8G75 - chains A and B of the 6 polymer chains in the assembly; structure by electron microscopy, 3.40 A resolution.

== Chain A (and B) ==
Protein: Spike glycoprotein
Organism: Severe acute respiratory syndrome coronavirus 2
Notes: chain B of this document is another copy of the same molecule, construct and numbering; everything in this record applies to it too
Reference sequence: P0DTC2 (SPIKE_SARS2); residue numbers follow UniProt; this construct covers 14-1211
Chain sequence (1234 residues; each row starts with the number of its first residue):
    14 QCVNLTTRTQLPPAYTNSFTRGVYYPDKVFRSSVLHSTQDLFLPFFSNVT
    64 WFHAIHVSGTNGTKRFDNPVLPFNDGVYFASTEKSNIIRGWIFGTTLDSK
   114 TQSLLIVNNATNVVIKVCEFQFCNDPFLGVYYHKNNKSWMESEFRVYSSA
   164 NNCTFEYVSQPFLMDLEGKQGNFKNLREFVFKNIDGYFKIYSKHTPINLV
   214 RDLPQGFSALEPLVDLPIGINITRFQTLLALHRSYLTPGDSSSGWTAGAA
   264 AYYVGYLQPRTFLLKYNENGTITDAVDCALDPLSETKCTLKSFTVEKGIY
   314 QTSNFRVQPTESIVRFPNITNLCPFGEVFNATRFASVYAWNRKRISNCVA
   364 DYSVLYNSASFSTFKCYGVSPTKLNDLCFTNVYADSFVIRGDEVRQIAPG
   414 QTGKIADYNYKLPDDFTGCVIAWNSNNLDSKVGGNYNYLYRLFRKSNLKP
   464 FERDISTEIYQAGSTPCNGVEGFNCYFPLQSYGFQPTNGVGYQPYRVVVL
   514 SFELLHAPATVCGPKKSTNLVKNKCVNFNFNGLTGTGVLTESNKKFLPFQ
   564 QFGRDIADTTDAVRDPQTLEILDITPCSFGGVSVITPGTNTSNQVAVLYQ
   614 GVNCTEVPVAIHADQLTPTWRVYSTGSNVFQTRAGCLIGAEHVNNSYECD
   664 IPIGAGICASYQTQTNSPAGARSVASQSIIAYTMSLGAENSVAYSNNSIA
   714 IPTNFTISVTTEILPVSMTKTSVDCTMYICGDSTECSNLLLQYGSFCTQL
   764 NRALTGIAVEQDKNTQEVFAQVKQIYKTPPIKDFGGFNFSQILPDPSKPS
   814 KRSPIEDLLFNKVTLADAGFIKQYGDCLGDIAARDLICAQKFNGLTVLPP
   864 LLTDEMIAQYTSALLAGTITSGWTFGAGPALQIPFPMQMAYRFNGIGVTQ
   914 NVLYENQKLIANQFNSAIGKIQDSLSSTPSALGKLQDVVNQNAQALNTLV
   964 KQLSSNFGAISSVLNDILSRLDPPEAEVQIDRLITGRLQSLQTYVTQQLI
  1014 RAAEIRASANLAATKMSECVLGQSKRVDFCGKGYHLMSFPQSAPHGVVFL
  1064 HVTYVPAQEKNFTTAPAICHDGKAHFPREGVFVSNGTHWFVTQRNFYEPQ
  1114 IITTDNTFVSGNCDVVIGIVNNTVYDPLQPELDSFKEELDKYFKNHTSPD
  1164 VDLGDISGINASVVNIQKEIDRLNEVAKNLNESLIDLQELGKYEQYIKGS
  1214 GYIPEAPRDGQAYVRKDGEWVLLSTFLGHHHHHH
Not modelled in the structure: 181-183, 621-640, 677-689, 828-854, 1148-1247 (chain B: 181-183, 621-640, 677-688, 828-853, 1148-1247)
Differences from the reference sequence: conflict G614 (Asp in P0DTC2), A682 (Arg in P0DTC2), G683 (Arg in P0DTC2), P817 (Phe in P0DTC2), P892 (Ala in P0DTC2), P899 (Ala in P0DTC2), P942 (Ala in P0DTC2), P986 (Lys in P0DTC2), P987 (Val in P0DTC2); expression tag (1212-1247)
Disulfide bonds: C15-C136, C131-C166, C291-C301, C379-C432, C391-C525, C480-C488, C538-C590, C617-C649, C662-C671, C738-C760, C743-C749, C1032-C1043, C1082-C1126
Covalent attachments: N-acetylglucosamine (NAG) linked to N234, N282, N331, N343, N603, N616, N657, N709, N717, N801, N1074, N1098, N1134
UniProt features mapped onto this chain:
  - region: N280 to C301 (Putative superantigen), R403 to D405 (Integrin-binding motif), N448 to F456 (Immunodominant HLA epitope recognized by the CD8+), P681, A684 (Putative superantigen), S816 to Y837 (Fusion peptide 1), K835 to F855 (Fusion peptide 2), D1163 to E1202 (Heptad repeat 2)
  - site (Cleavage): R685, S686, R815, S816
  - glycosylation: N17 (N-linked (GlcNAc...) (complex) asparagine), N61 (N-linked (GlcNAc...) (hybrid) asparagine), N74 (N-linked (GlcNAc...) (complex) asparagine), N122 (N-linked (GlcNAc...) (hybrid) asparagine), N149 (N-linked (GlcNAc...) (complex) asparagine), N165 (N-linked (GlcNAc...) (complex) asparagine), N234 (N-linked (GlcNAc...) (high mannose) asparagine), N282 (N-linked (GlcNAc...) (complex) asparagine), T323 (O-linked (GalNAc) threonine), S325 (O-linked (HexNAc...) serine), N331 (N-linked (GlcNAc...) (complex) asparagine), N343 (N-linked (GlcNAc...) (complex) asparagine), N603 (N-linked (GlcNAc...) (hybrid) asparagine), N616 (N-linked (GlcNAc...) (complex) asparagine), N657 (N-linked (GlcNAc...) (complex) asparagine), T676 (O-linked (GlcNAc...) threonine), T678 (O-linked (GlcNAc...) threonine), N709 (N-linked (GlcNAc...) (high mannose) asparagine), N717 (N-linked (GlcNAc...) (hybrid) asparagine), N801 (N-linked (GlcNAc...) (hybrid) asparagine) and 6 more in UniProt
  - natural variant: L18 (L18F: In strain: Beta/B.1.351, Gamma/P.1 and 1 more), T19 (T19I: In strain: Omicron/BQ.1.1, Omicron/XBB.1.5 and 1 more; T19R: In strain: Delta/B.1.617.2, Omicron/BA.2 and 4 more), T20 (T20N: In strain: Gamma/P.1), L24 to A27 (sequence variant, change not given here; In strain: Omicron/BA.2, Omicron/BA.2.12.1 and 6 more), P26 (P26S: In strain: Gamma/P.1), Q52 (Q52H: In strain: Omicron/EG.5.1), A67 (A67V: In strain: Eta/B.1.525, Omicron/BA.1), H69 to V70 (deletion: In strain: Alpha/B.1.1.7, Eta/B.1.525 and 5 more), G75 (G75V: In strain: Lambda/C.37), T76 (T76I: In strain: Lambda/C.37), D80 (D80A: In strain: Beta/B.1.351), V83 (V83A: In strain: Omicron/XBB.1.5, Omicron/EG.5.1), 80 further natural variant entries in UniProt
  - mutagenesis: H69 to V70 (Increased incorporation of cleaved spike into virions), N121 (N121Q: Partial loss of biliverdin affinity), R190 (R190K: Partial loss of biliverdin affinity), N234 (N234Q: Increased resistance to neutralizing antibodies), N331 (N331Q: Reduced viral infectivity), N343 (N343Q: Reduced viral infectivity), L452 (L452R: Increased resistance to neutralizing antibodies. Decreases HLA binding to NF9 epitope. Increased binding affinity to human ACE2), Y453 (Y453F: Decreased HLA binding to NF9 epitope. Increased binding affinity to human ACE2), A475 (A475V: Increased resistance to neutralizing antibodies), V483 (V483A: Increased resistance to neutralizing antibodies), E484 (E484D: Increased replication in human TMEM106B overexpressing cells), F490 (F490L: Increased resistance to neutralizing antibodies and human covalescent sera neutralization), 11 further mutagenesis entries in UniProt

== Chain A / chain B interface ==
Residue-residue contacts (127):
  N317(A) - D737(B)  hydrogen bond
  R357(A) - G199(B)  hydrogen bond (side chain-backbone)
  R357(A) - P230(B)  hydrogen bond (side chain-backbone)
  R357(A) - I231(B)  hydrogen bond (side chain-backbone)
  R357(A) - G232(B)
  G381(A) - R983(B)
  G381(A) - L984(B)
  V382(A) - R983(B)
  K386(A) - L984(B)  hydrogen bond (side chain-backbone)
  K386(A) - D985(B)  salt bridge
  L390(A) - R983(B)
  L517(A) - R983(B)
  T547(A) - N978(B)  hydrogen bond (backbone-side chain)
  G548(A) - N978(B)
  T549(A) - D745(B)  hydrogen bond
  K557(A) - F43(B)
  K558(A) - F43(B)
  F559(A) - F43(B)  hydrophobic
  F562(A) - Y38(B)  hydrophobic
  F562(A) - D40(B)
  F562(A) - K41(B)
  F562(A) - P225(B)
  Q563(A) - K41(B)
  Q563(A) - V42(B)  hydrogen bond (side chain-backbone)
  Q563(A) - F43(B)
  Q564(A) - K41(B)  hydrogen bond (backbone-backbone)
  F565(A) - V42(B)
  F565(A) - F43(B)  hydrogen bond (backbone-backbone)
  G566(A) - F43(B)
  R567(A) - V42(B)
  R567(A) - F43(B)
  D568(A) - V47(B)
  D568(A) - F855(B)
  I569(A) - V963(B)  hydrophobic
  I569(A) - K964(B)  hydrogen bond (backbone-side chain)
  A570(A) - V963(B)  hydrophobic
  D571(A) - L966(B)
  D571(A) - S967(B)
  P589(A) - F855(B)  hydrophobic
  F592(A) - T859(B)
  A647(A) - P862(B)  hydrophobic
  P665(A) - L864(B)  hydrophobic
  G667(A) - L864(B)
  A668(A) - P863(B)  hydrogen bond (backbone-backbone)
  A668(A) - L864(B)
  A668(A) - T866(B)
  G669(A) - L864(B)  hydrogen bond (backbone-backbone)
  G669(A) - M869(B)
  M697(A) - M869(B)  hydrophobic
  L699(A) - M869(B)
  L699(A) - Q872(B)
  L699(A) - Y873(B)  hydrophobic
  G700(A) - K786(B)
  G700(A) - I788(B)
  A701(A) - Q787(B)
  A701(A) - I788(B)
  E702(A) - I788(B)
  E702(A) - K790(B)  salt bridge
  N703(A) - Q787(B)  hydrogen bond
  N703(A) - I788(B)  hydrogen bond (backbone-backbone)
  N703(A) - Y789(B)
  V705(A) - T883(B)
  V705(A) - S884(B)
  V705(A) - Q895(B)
  A706(A) - Q895(B)
  Y707(A) - P792(B)  hydrophobic
  Y707(A) - D796(B)  hydrogen bond (side chain-backbone)
  Y707(A) - F797(B)
  Y707(A) - I896(B)
  S708(A) - P897(B)
  N709(A) - P897(B)
  S711(A) - Q895(B)
  S711(A) - I896(B)
  S711(A) - P897(B)
  I712(A) - Q895(B)
  I712(A) - I896(B)  hydrophobic
  I712(A) - P897(B)
  A713(A) - L894(B)
  A713(A) - Q895(B)  hydrogen bond (backbone-backbone)
  P715(A) - L894(B)
  Q957(A) - R765(B)
  T961(A) - Q762(B)
  Q965(A) - Y756(B)  hydrogen bond (side chain-backbone)
  Q965(A) - G757(B)
  Q965(A) - S758(B)
  Q965(A) - F759(B)
  S968(A) - Q755(B)
  S968(A) - G757(B)
  N969(A) - Q755(B)  hydrogen bond
  F970(A) - Q755(B)  hydrogen bond (backbone-backbone)
  F970(A) - F759(B)  hydrophobic
  R995(A) - D994(B)  salt bridge
  G999(A) - F759(B)
  Q1002(A) - F759(B)
  S1003(A) - F759(B)
  T1006(A) - F759(B)
  T1006(A) - Q762(B)
  Q1010(A) - L1012(B)
  I1013(A) - L1012(B)  hydrophobic
  R1039(A) - E1031(B)  salt bridge
  R1039(A) - R1039(B)
  V1040(A) - S1030(B)
  K1045(A) - G889(B)
  G1046(A) - A890(B)  hydrogen bond (backbone-backbone)
  Y1047(A) - A890(B)
  P1069(A) - P892(B)
  E1072(A) - L894(B)
  N1074(A) - Q895(B)  hydrogen bond
  T1077(A) - M900(B)  hydrogen bond
  A1078(A) - M900(B)
  P1079(A) - M900(B)
  P1079(A) - Y917(B)
  F1089(A) - Q913(B)
  F1089(A) - Y917(B)  hydrophobic
  P1090(A) - Q913(B)  hydrogen bond (backbone-side chain)
  V1094(A) - Y904(B)
  R1107(A) - Y904(B)
  R1107(A) - N907(B)
  R1107(A) - Q913(B)
  F1121(A) - T912(B)
  F1121(A) - N914(B)
  S1123(A) - N914(B)  hydrogen bond
  S1123(A) - E918(B)  hydrogen bond
  S1123(A) - E1111(B)  hydrogen bond
  V1128(A) - Y917(B)
  V1129(A) - Y917(B)  hydrophobic
  L1141(A) - L1141(B)  hydrophobic
Also at the interface, not in a pair above, chain A (93 interface residues in all): R319, S383, Y396, L560, T572, R646, I666, N710, G971, T1009, E1017, D1041, V1068, G1124, I1130
Also at the interface, not in a pair above, chain B (95 interface residues in all): R44, D198, Y200, E224, N282, G283, T739, Q784, I794, N856, G857, W886, F898, Q920, N960, S975, V976, L981, S982, L1001, Q1005, T1009, R1019, L1034, G1035, E1144

== Overview ==
The interface between chain A and chain B involves 93 residues on one side and 95 on the other; the contacts
include 27 hydrogen bonds and 4 salt bridges. Polar pairs include K386(A)-D985(B), E702(A)-K790(B) and
R995(A)-D994(B).
Chain A and chain B are both Spike glycoprotein (Severe acute respiratory syndrome coronavirus 2); the
structure, SARS-CoV-2 spike/Nb4 complex with 2 RBDs up and 3 Nb4 bound, was determined by electron microscopy
(same publication as 8G72, 8G73 and 8G74).
